PDB entry 9F02 | electron microscopy, 3.02 A resolution | chains C and N of the 12 polymer chains in the assembly

== Chain C (and N) ==
Protein: Envelope glycoprotein gp160
Organism: Human immunodeficiency virus 1
Notes: chain N of this document is another copy of the same molecule, construct and numbering; everything in this record applies to it too
UniProtKB: Q2N0S8 (Q2N0S8_9HIV1); residues 31-513 here correspond to UniProt positions 30-512 (UniProt number = residue number - 1)
Sequence (516 residues; numbered -4 to 513 plus 11 insertion-coded residues; 13 numbers in that range are skipped by the numbering (no residue carries them; nothing is unmodelled there); the number before each row is that of its first residue; a row labelled like 185A-185J holds insertion residues (185A, then the next letters in order); numbers below 1 keep their minus sign (Met-4 is residue -4)):
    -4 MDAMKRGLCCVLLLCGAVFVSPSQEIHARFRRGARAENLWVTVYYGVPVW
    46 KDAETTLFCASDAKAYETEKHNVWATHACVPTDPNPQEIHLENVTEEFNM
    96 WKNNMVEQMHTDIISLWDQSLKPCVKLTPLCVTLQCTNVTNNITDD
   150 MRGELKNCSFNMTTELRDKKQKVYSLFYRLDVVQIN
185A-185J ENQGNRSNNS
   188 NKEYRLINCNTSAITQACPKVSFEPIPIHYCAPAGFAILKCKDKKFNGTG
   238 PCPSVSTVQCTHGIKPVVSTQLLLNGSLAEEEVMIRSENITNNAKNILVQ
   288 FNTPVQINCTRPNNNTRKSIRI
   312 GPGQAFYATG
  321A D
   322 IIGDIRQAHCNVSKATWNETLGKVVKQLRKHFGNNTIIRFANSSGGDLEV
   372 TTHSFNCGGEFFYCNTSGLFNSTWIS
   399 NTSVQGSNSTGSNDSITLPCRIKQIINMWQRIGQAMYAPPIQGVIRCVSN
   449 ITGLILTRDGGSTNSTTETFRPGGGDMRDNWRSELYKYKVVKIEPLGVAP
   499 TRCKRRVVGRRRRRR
Unresolved in the structure: -4 to 32, 59-64, 185A-185J, 399-410, 505-513
Differences from the reference sequence: initiating methionine (-4); expression tag (-3 to 30); variant Glu62 (Lys61 in Q2N0S8), Asn99 (Ser98 in Q2N0S8), Lys117 (Glu116 in Q2N0S8), Val134 (Thr135 in Q2N0S8), Thr135 (Asn136 in Q2N0S8), Asn136 (Ala137 in Q2N0S8), Arg185F (Ser184 in Q2N0S8), Asn185H (Lys186 in Q2N0S8), Asn185I (Ser187 in Q2N0S8), Asn234 (Thr235 in Q2N0S8), Pro240 (Ser241 in Q2N0S8), Ser241 (Asn242 in Q2N0S8), Arg308 (His309 in Q2N0S8), Asp325 (Asn in Q2N0S8), His330 (Gln in Q2N0S8), Asn332 (Thr in Q2N0S8), Gly343 (Glu in Q2N0S8), Lys351 (Glu in Q2N0S8), Ile358 (Thr in Q2N0S8), Arg360 (Ile in Q2N0S8), Asn363 (Ser in Q2N0S8), Gly409 (Glu408 in Q2N0S8), Asn411 (Ser410 in Q2N0S8), Ser413 (Thr412 in Q2N0S8), Thr461 (Asn460 in Q2N0S8), Thr465 (Asn464 in Q2N0S8); conflict Cys501 (Ala500 in Q2N0S8), Arg509 (Glu508 in Q2N0S8), Arg510 (Lys509 in Q2N0S8), Arg512 (Ala511 in Q2N0S8), Arg513 (Val512 in Q2N0S8)
Disulfides: Cys54-Cys74, Cys119-Cys205, Cys126-Cys196, Cys131-Cys157, Cys228-Cys239, Cys296-Cys331, Cys378-Cys445, Cys385-Cys418
Covalently attached groups: glycan linked to Asn88; N-acetylglucosamine (NAG) linked to Asn156, Asn160, Asn197, Asn234, Asn262, Asn276, Asn295, Asn301, Asn332, Asn339, Asn355, Asn363, Asn386, Asn392, Asn448

== Chain C / chain N interface ==
Contacting residue pairs (16; chain C residue first):
  Glu164(C) with Cys126(N); Cys196(N); Asn197(N)
  Leu165(C) with Cys126(N); Val127(N); Thr128(N)
  Arg166(C) with Pro124(N), hydrogen bond (side chain-backbone); Cys126(N), hydrogen bond (backbone-backbone); Val127(N); Asn160(N); Thr162(N); Lys169(N)
  Asp167(C) with Thr128(N), hydrogen bond
  Pro313(C) with Cys126(N), hydrophobic; Ser199(N)
  Gly314(C) with Thr198(N)
Interface residues without a listed pair, chain C (8 interface residues in all): Lys168, Arg308
Interface residues without a listed pair, chain N (13 interface residues in all): Ile184, Arg192

== Overview ==
8 residues of chain C face 13 of chain N across their interface, with 3 hydrogen bonds. Among the polar pairs
are Arg166(C)-Pro124(N), Asp167(C)-Thr128(N) and Arg166(C)-Cys126(N). N-acetylglucosamine is covalently linked
to Asn156(C), Asn160(C), Asn197(C), Asn234(C), Asn262(C) and Asn276(C) and 9 more.
Both chains are Envelope glycoprotein gp160 (Human immunodeficiency virus 1). Entry 9F02 (HIV-1 envelope
glycoprotein (BG505 gp140 SOSIP.664) trimer in complex with three copies of ELC07 broadly neutralizing ...)
was determined by electron microscopy.
